Entry 5TDT (X-ray diffraction, 1.82 A resolution); this record covers chains D and F of the 8 polymer chains in the assembly.

== Chain D ==
Name: Toluene-4-monooxygenase system protein A
Source organism: Pseudomonas mendocina
Notes: EC 1.14.13.-; engineered mutation(s): residues 1-493
UniProt: Q00456 (TMOA_PSEME); residues 1-493 here = UniProt positions 1-493
Amino-acid sequence (493 residues; each row starts with the number of its first residue):
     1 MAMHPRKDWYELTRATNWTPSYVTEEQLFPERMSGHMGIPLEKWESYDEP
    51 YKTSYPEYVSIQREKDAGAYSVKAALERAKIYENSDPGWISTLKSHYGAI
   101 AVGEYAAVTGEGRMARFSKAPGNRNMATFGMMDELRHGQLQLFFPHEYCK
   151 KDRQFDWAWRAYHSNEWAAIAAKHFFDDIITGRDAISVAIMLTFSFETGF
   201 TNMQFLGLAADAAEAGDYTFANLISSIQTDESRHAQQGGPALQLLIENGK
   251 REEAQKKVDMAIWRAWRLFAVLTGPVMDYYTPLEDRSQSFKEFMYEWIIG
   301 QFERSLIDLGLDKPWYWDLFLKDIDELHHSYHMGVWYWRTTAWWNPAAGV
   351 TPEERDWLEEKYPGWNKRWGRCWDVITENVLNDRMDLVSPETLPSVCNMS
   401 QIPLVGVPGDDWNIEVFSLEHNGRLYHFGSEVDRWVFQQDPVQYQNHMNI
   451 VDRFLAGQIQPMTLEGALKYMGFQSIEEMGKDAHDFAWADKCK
Disordered / not traced: 1, 492-493
Sequence notes: conflict Trp-336 (Leu in Q00456), Tyr-337 (Asp in Q00456)
Curated features (UniProtKB/Swiss-Prot):
  - binding site (Fe cation): Glu-104, Glu-134, His-137, Glu-197, Glu-231, His-234
  - mutagenesis: Gly-103 (G103L: Increases production of m-cresol, instread of p-cresol), Thr-201 (T201A: Strongly increases consumption of dioxygen in the absence of bound substrate), Gln-228 (Q228A: Shows a strong decrease in the catalytic efficiency for hydroxylation and only a minor change in the affinity for toluene)
Bound ions: Fe ion site 1: Glu-104, Glu-134, His-137; Fe ion site 2: Glu-134, Glu-197, Glu-231, His-234
Ligand contacts:
  - toluene (MBN), molecule 1: Trp-167, Trp-338, Thr-341, Leu-393, Pro-394, Val-396, Pro-403, Ile-450, Val-451, Met-471
  - toluene (MBN), molecule 2: Trp-167, Val-271, Ser-330, Tyr-331, Gly-334, Val-335, Trp-338, Pro-394, Ile-402, Pro-403, Val-405

== Chain F ==
Name: Toluene-4-monooxygenase system protein E
Source organism: Pseudomonas mendocina
Notes: EC 1.14.13.-
UniProt: Q00460 (TMOE_PSEME); residues 1-307 here = UniProt positions 1-307
Amino-acid sequence (307 residues; each row starts with the number of its first residue):
     1 MSFESKKPMRTWSHLAEMRKKPSEYDIVSRKLHYSTNNPDSPWELSPDSP
    51 MNLWYKQYRNASPLKHDNWDAFTDPDQLVYRTYNLMQDGQESYVQSLFDQ
   101 FNEREHDQMVREGWEHTMARCYSPLRYLFHCLQMSSAYVQQMAPASTISN
   151 CCILQTADSLRWLTHTAYRTHELSLTYPDAGLGEHERELWEKEPGWQGLR
   201 ELMEKQLTAFDWGEAFVSLNLVVKPMIVESIFKPLQQQAWENNDTLLPLL
   251 IDSQLKDAERHSRWSKALVKHALENPDNHAVIEGWIEKWRPLADRAAEAY
   301 LSMLSSD
Disordered / not traced: 1-2

== How chain D and chain F interact ==
Pairs across the interface - 191 pairs, chain D then chain F:
  Ala-2(D) with Asp-99(F), hydrogen bond (backbone-side chain); Asn-102(F), hydrogen bond (backbone-side chain); Glu-103(F), hydrogen bond (backbone-side chain)
  Met-3(D) with Gln-95(F); Asp-99(F); Tyr-168(F)
  His-4(D) with Asn-102(F); Tyr-168(F), hydrogen bond (backbone-side chain); Glu-172(F), salt bridge; Leu-175(F)
  Asp-8(D) with His-171(F), hydrogen bond (backbone-side chain)
  Trp-9(D) with Thr-164(F); Tyr-168(F); His-171(F)
  Leu-12(D) with Arg-126(F); Ala-167(F), hydrophobic; His-171(F); Gly-183(F)
  Thr-13(D) with Leu-163(F); Ala-167(F)
  Ala-15(D) with Arg-126(F), hydrogen bond (backbone-side chain); Tyr-127(F), hydrogen bond (backbone-side chain)
  Thr-16(D) with Tyr-127(F); His-130(F)
  Asn-17(D) with Tyr-127(F); Arg-187(F), hydrogen bond (backbone-side chain)
  Trp-18(D) with Cys-131(F), hydrophobic; Arg-187(F); Trp-190(F); Glu-191(F); Arg-200(F); Glu-204(F), hydrogen bond
  Thr-19(D) with Arg-187(F), hydrogen bond; Glu-191(F), hydrogen bond (backbone-side chain); Arg-200(F), hydrogen bond (backbone-side chain)
  Pro-20(D) with Arg-200(F); Glu-204(F)
  Ser-21(D) with Arg-200(F), hydrogen bond; Glu-204(F), hydrogen bond (backbone-side chain)
  Tyr-22(D) with Gln-197(F), hydrogen bond; Arg-200(F); Glu-201(F); Glu-204(F), hydrogen bond (backbone-side chain)
  Val-23(D) with Glu-204(F), hydrogen bond (backbone-side chain); Thr-208(F)
  Gln-27(D) with Thr-208(F); Phe-210(F)
  Leu-28(D) with Leu-207(F), hydrophobic
  Arg-32(D) with Pro-50(F), hydrogen bond (side chain-backbone); Leu-53(F); Trp-54(F)
  Met-33(D) with Met-51(F), hydrophobic; Trp-54(F)
  Glu-45(D) with Arg-187(F), salt bridge
  Tyr-55(D) with Tyr-83(F), hydrogen bond; Gln-87(F), hydrogen bond; Ala-157(F); Asp-158(F); Arg-161(F)
  Pro-56(D) with Glu-91(F); Gln-95(F)
  Tyr-58(D) with Tyr-80(F), hydrogen bond
  Val-59(D) with Asn-84(F); Asp-88(F)
  Ser-60(D) with Asp-88(F)
  Gln-62(D) with Tyr-80(F), hydrogen bond; Asn-84(F)
  Arg-63(D) with Leu-85(F); Asp-88(F), salt bridge
  Asp-66(D) with Tyr-80(F)
  Tyr-70(D) with Arg-81(F)
  Val-102(D) with Leu-32(F); Tyr-34(F), hydrophobic
  Tyr-105(D) with Leu-32(F), hydrophobic; His-33(F); Ser-146(F), hydrogen bond (side chain-backbone); Ser-149(F); Asn-150(F), hydrogen bond
  Ala-106(D) with Tyr-34(F)
  Val-108(D) with Gln-140(F); Ile-153(F), hydrophobic
  Thr-109(D) with Gln-140(F), hydrogen bond
  Gly-112(D) with Gln-140(F); Gln-141(F), hydrogen bond (backbone-side chain)
  Arg-113(D) with Met-51(F); Tyr-55(F), hydrogen bond; Gln-141(F), hydrogen bond
  Ala-115(D) with Met-134(F); Ala-137(F), hydrophobic
  Arg-116(D) with Met-134(F); Leu-207(F), hydrogen bond (side chain-backbone); Phe-210(F)
  Phe-117(D) with Tyr-138(F), hydrophobic; Gln-141(F)
  Arg-124(D) with His-130(F), hydrogen bond; Gln-133(F); Met-134(F)
  Asn-125(D) with His-130(F); Gln-133(F), hydrogen bond; Leu-160(F)
  Thr-128(D) with Gln-133(F), hydrogen bond; Thr-156(F); Leu-160(F)
  Phe-129(D) with Leu-160(F), hydrophobic
  Met-131(D) with Gln-140(F); Thr-156(F)
  Met-132(D) with Tyr-80(F); Tyr-83(F), hydrophobic; Asn-84(F); Ile-153(F), hydrophobic; Leu-154(F), hydrophobic
  Leu-135(D) with Asn-150(F); Ile-153(F), hydrophobic
  Arg-136(D) with Tyr-80(F)
  Gln-139(D) with Val-28(F); Ser-29(F); Val-79(F); Tyr-80(F), hydrogen bond (side chain-backbone); Asn-150(F)
  Leu-142(D) with Trp-12(F); Val-28(F); Leu-32(F), hydrophobic
  Phe-143(D) with Val-28(F), hydrophobic
  His-146(D) with Arg-10(F); Thr-11(F), hydrogen bond; Trp-12(F); Ile-27(F)
  Cys-149(D) with Pro-8(F); Met-9(F); Thr-11(F); Trp-12(F), hydrophobic
  Lys-150(D) with Pro-8(F); Met-9(F), hydrogen bond (backbone-backbone)
  Lys-151(D) with Pro-8(F)
  Arg-153(D) with Lys-6(F); Lys-7(F), hydrogen bond (side chain-backbone); Pro-8(F); Met-9(F)
  Phe-155(D) with Trp-12(F)
  Asp-156(D) with Trp-12(F); Ser-13(F), hydrogen bond
  Ala-158(D) with Trp-12(F), hydrophobic
  Trp-159(D) with Trp-12(F), hydrophobic; Ser-13(F); His-14(F), hydrogen bond; Arg-30(F); Lys-31(F), hydrogen bond (side chain-backbone); Leu-32(F)
  Tyr-162(D) with Tyr-34(F)
  His-163(D) with Lys-31(F), hydrogen bond (side chain-backbone); His-33(F); Tyr-34(F); Asn-37(F), hydrogen bond
  Ile-170(D) with Glu-44(F)
  Lys-173(D) with Tyr-34(F); Glu-44(F)
  His-174(D) with Glu-44(F)
  Asp-177(D) with Tyr-34(F), hydrogen bond; Trp-43(F); Glu-44(F), hydrogen bond (side chain-backbone); Leu-45(F)
  Thr-181(D) with Trp-43(F); Met-51(F)
  Gly-182(D) with Met-51(F)
  Arg-183(D) with Met-51(F)
  Val-442(D) with Ser-46(F); Ser-49(F)
  Gln-443(D) with Leu-45(F); Ser-46(F), hydrogen bond (backbone-backbone); Ser-49(F); Pro-50(F)
  Tyr-444(D) with Ser-46(F)
  Gln-445(D) with Ser-46(F)
  Asn-446(D) with Ser-46(F), hydrogen bond (backbone-side chain); Pro-47(F); Asp-48(F), hydrogen bond
  His-447(D) with Glu-44(F), salt bridge; Leu-45(F); Ser-46(F)
  Arg-453(D) with Glu-44(F), salt bridge
  Glu-465(D) with Phe-3(F)
  Leu-468(D) with Phe-3(F), hydrophobic
  Lys-469(D) with Phe-3(F)
  Phe-473(D) with Phe-3(F)
  Gln-474(D) with Lys-6(F), hydrogen bond (backbone-side chain)
  Ser-475(D) with Glu-4(F); Lys-6(F)
  Ile-476(D) with Phe-3(F), hydrophobic; Glu-4(F), hydrogen bond (backbone-backbone)
  Glu-477(D) with Ser-5(F), hydrogen bond; Lys-6(F), hydrogen bond (side chain-backbone)
Interface residues without a listed pair, chain D (92 interface residues in all): Phe-29, Pro-30, Asp-133, Pro-145, Asp-152, Arg-160, Asp-178, Met-479
Interface residues without a listed pair, chain F (88 interface residues in all): Glu-24, Phe-98, Thr-170, Lys-205

== Summary ==
The interface between chain D and chain F involves 92 residues on one side and 88 on the other, with 50
hydrogen bonds and 5 salt bridges. Polar contacts include His-4(D)/Glu-172(F), Glu-45(D)/Arg-187(F) and
Arg-63(D)/Asp-88(F). Bound to chain D: toluene.
Here chain D is Toluene-4-monooxygenase system protein A and chain F is Toluene-4-monooxygenase system protein
E, both from Pseudomonas mendocina. Entry 5TDT (Oxygenated toluene intermediate in toluene 4-monooxygenase
(T4moHD) after reaction in the crystal) was determined by X-ray diffraction, deposited together with 5TDS,
5TDU and 5TDV.
